PDB entry 2DER | X-ray diffraction, 3.10 A resolution | chains C and A

Chain C:
Molecule: tRNA
Sequence (76 nucleotides; each row starts with the number of its first residue; note: 1 number in that range is skipped by the numbering (no residue carries it; nothing is unmodelled there)):
     1 GUCCCCUUCG UCUAGAGGCC
   20A C
    21 AGGACACCGC CCUUUCACGG CGGUAAC
    49 AGGGGUUCGA AUCCCCUAGG GGACGCCA
Not modelled in the structure: 75-76

Chain A:
Molecule: tRNA-specific 2-thiouridylase mnmA
From: Escherichia coli
Notes: EC 2.8.1.-
UniProtKB: P25745 (MNMA_ECOLI); residues 1-368 here = UniProt positions 1-368
Amino-acid sequence (380 residues; row label = number of the first residue in the row; numbers below 1 keep their minus sign (Met-11 is residue -11)):
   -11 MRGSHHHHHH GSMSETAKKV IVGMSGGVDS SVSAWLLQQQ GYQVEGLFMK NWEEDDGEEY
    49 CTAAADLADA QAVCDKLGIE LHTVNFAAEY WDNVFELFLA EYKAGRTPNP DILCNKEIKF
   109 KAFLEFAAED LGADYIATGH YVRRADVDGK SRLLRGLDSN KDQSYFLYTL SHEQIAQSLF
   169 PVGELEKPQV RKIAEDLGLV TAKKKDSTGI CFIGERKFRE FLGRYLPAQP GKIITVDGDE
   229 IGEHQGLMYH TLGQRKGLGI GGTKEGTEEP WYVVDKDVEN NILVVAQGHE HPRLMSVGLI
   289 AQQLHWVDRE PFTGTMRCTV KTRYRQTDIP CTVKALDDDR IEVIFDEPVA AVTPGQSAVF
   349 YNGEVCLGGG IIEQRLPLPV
Not modelled in the structure: -11 to 4, 189-204
Construct notes: expression tag (-11 to 0)
UniProt features mapped onto this chain:
  - region: Asn97 to Asp99 (Interaction with target base in tRNA), Lys149 to Gln151 (Interaction with tRNA), Arg243 to Lys252 (Interaction with tRNA), Arg311, Tyr312 (Interaction with tRNA)
  - active site: Cys102 (Nucleophile), Cys199 (Cysteine persulfide intermediate)
  - binding site (ATP): Gly11 to Ser18, Met37, Gly127
  - site (Interaction with tRNA): His128, Gln344
  - mutagenesis: Asp17 (D17A: Loss of activity), Met37 (M37A: Reduces activity by 60%), Asn97 (N97A: Loss of activity), Asp99 (D99A: Loss of activity), Cys102 (C102A: Loss of activity), Lys107 (K107M: Reduces activity by 75%), His128 (H128A: Reduces activity by 90%), Lys149 (K149A: Loss of activity), Gln151 (Q151E: Loss of activity), Cys199 (C199A: Abolishes the incorporation of sulfur from the sulfur-relay system; loss of activity), Phe200 (F200A: Reduces activity by 60%), Thr239 (T239A: Reduces activity by 50%), 2 further mutagenesis entries in UniProt

Interface between chain C and chain A:
Pairs across the interface - 55 pairs, chain C then chain A:
  U11(C) - Gly249(A)  sugar contact
  U11(C) - Gly250(A)  sugar contact
  C12(C) - Gly249(A)  sugar contact
  C12(C) - Gly250(A)  sugar contact
  C12(C) - Thr251(A)  sugar contact
  A24(C) - Glu256(A)  hydrogen bond to the sugar
  C25(C) - Ile248(A)  hydrogen bond to the sugar
  C25(C) - Gly249(A)  base contact
  C25(C) - Glu256(A)  sugar contact
  C25(C) - Glu257(A)  sugar contact
  C25(C) - Pro258(A)  sugar contact
  A26(C) - Arg243(A)  salt bridge to the phosphate
  A26(C) - Gly247(A)  phosphate contact
  A26(C) - Ile248(A)  sugar contact
  A26(C) - Pro258(A)  phosphate contact
  C27(C) - Lys244(A)  phosphate contact
  C27(C) - Gly245(A)  hydrogen bond to the phosphate
  C27(C) - Leu246(A)  phosphate contact
  C27(C) - Gly247(A)  phosphate contact
  C28(C) - Lys244(A)  salt bridge to the phosphate
  C32(C) - Arg313(A)  base contact
  U33(C) - Tyr312(A)  phosphate contact
  U33(C) - Arg313(A)  sugar contact
  U34(C) - Asp99(A)  hydrogen bond to the sugar
  U34(C) - Gly127(A)  base contact
  U34(C) - His128(A)  base contact
  U34(C) - Gln151(A)  hydrogen bond to the base
  U34(C) - Phe154(A)  sugar contact
  U34(C) - Tyr312(A)  hydrogen bond to the phosphate
  U35(C) - Pro96(A)  base contact
  U35(C) - Asn97(A)  hydrogen bond to the sugar
  U35(C) - Pro98(A)  sugar contact
  U35(C) - Asp99(A)  sugar contact
  U35(C) - Phe154(A)  base contact
  U35(C) - Arg311(A)  base contact
  U35(C) - Tyr312(A)  hydrogen bond to the base
  U35(C) - Gln344(A)  hydrogen bond to the base
  C36(C) - Thr95(A)  base contact
  C36(C) - Phe206(A)  phosphate contact
  C36(C) - Thr239(A)  base contact
  C36(C) - Arg311(A)  hydrogen bond to the base
  C36(C) - Gln344(A)  base contact
  A37(C) - Thr239(A)  sugar contact
  A37(C) - Gly241(A)  sugar contact
  A37(C) - Gln242(A)  phosphate contact
  A37(C) - Arg311(A)  hydrogen bond to the sugar
  A37(C) - Arg313(A)  base contact
  C38(C) - Gly241(A)  sugar contact
  C38(C) - Gln242(A)  phosphate contact
  C38(C) - Arg243(A)  hydrogen bond to the phosphate
  C38(C) - Lys244(A)  hydrogen bond to the phosphate
  C38(C) - His277(A)  hydrogen bond to the sugar
  C38(C) - Arg313(A)  base contact
  G39(C) - Arg243(A)  salt bridge to the phosphate
  G39(C) - Tyr260(A)  hydrogen bond to the phosphate
Other interface residues (no listed pair), chain C (17 interface residues in all): G10, G23
Other interface residues (no listed pair), chain A (36 interface residues in all): Tyr90, Lys149, Tyr153, Leu240, Trp259

Summary:
17 residues of chain C face 36 of chain A across their interface, with 15 hydrogen bonds and 3 salt bridges.
Among the polar pairs are U34(C)-Gln151(A), U35(C)-Tyr312(A) and U35(C)-Gln344(A).
Chain C is tRNA and chain A is tRNA-specific 2-thiouridylase mnmA (Escherichia coli); the structure, Cocrystal
structure of an RNA sulfuration enzyme MnmA and tRNA-Glu in the initial tRNA binding state, was determined by
X-ray diffraction, deposited together with 2DET and 2DEU.
